3R5M - chains A and C of the 4 polymer chains in the assembly; structure by X-ray diffraction, 2.80 A resolution.

# Chain A (and C)
Molecule: Retinoic acid receptor RXR-alpha
From: Homo sapiens
Notes: fragment: ligand binding domain; chain C of this document is another copy of the same molecule, construct and numbering; everything in this record applies to it too
UniProt: P19793 (RXRA_HUMAN); residues 223-462 here = UniProt positions 223-462
Sequence (240 residues; numbered 223 to 462; the number before each row is that of its first residue):
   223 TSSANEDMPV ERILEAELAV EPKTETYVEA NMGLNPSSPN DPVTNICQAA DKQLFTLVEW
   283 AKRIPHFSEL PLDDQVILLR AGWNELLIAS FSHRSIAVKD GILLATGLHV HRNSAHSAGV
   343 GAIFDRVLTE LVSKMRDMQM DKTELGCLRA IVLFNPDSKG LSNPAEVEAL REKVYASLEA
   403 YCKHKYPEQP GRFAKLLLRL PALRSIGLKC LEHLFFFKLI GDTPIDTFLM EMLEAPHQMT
Disordered / not traced: 223-226, 245-261, 459-462 (chain C: 223-227, 244-261, 459-462)
Curated features (UniProtKB/Swiss-Prot):
  - region: Arg348 to Gly368 (Required for nuclear export)
  - binding site (9-cis-retinoate): Arg316, Ala327
  - binding site (all-trans-retinoate): Arg316, Ala327
  - modified residue (Phosphoserine): Ser259, Ser260
Small-molecule neighbours: 5,5'-di(prop-2-en-1-yl)biphenyl-2,2'-diol (MLO): Ile268, Ala271, Ala272, Gln275, Asn306, Leu309, Ile310, Phe313, Arg316, Ile324, Leu326, Ile345, Phe346, Val349, Cys432, Leu436, Phe439
Reported in the primary citation:
  - binding site for 5,5'-di(prop-2-en-1-yl)biphenyl-2,2'-diol: Asn306
  - conformationally variable residues (side-chain flip): Asn306

# Chain A / chain C interface
Pairs across the interface (37; chain A residue first):
  Arg348(A) - Lys381(C)
  Thr351(A) - Lys381(C)
  Ile373(A) - Leu420(C)  hydrophobic
  Asp379(A) - Glu352(C)
  Asp379(A) - Arg421(C)  salt bridge
  Asp379(A) - Ala424(C)
  Glu390(A) - Lys417(C)  salt bridge
  Glu394(A) - Lys417(C)  salt bridge
  Tyr397(A) - Gly413(C)  hydrogen bond (side chain-backbone)
  Tyr397(A) - Ala416(C)  hydrophobic
  Tyr397(A) - Lys417(C)
  Tyr397(A) - Leu420(C)  hydrophobic
  Glu401(A) - Glu401(C)
  Gly413(A) - Tyr397(C)  hydrogen bond (backbone-side chain)
  Phe415(A) - Ala416(C)  hydrophobic
  Ala416(A) - Tyr397(C)  hydrophobic
  Ala416(A) - Phe415(C)  hydrophobic
  Ala416(A) - Leu419(C)  hydrophobic
  Lys417(A) - Glu390(C)  salt bridge
  Lys417(A) - Glu394(C)  salt bridge
  Leu419(A) - Ala416(C)  hydrophobic
  Leu419(A) - Leu420(C)  hydrophobic
  Leu420(A) - Arg393(C)
  Leu420(A) - Tyr397(C)  hydrophobic
  Leu420(A) - Leu419(C)  hydrophobic
  Leu420(A) - Leu422(C)  hydrophobic
  Arg421(A) - Asp379(C)  salt bridge
  Leu422(A) - Leu420(C)  hydrophobic
  Leu422(A) - Pro423(C)  hydrophobic
  Pro423(A) - Arg426(C)  hydrogen bond (backbone-side chain)
  Ala424(A) - Arg426(C)
  Arg426(A) - Pro423(C)  hydrogen bond (side chain-backbone)
  Arg426(A) - Ala424(C)
  Arg426(A) - Ser427(C)
  Ser427(A) - Arg426(C)
  Ser427(A) - Leu430(C)
  Leu430(A) - Ser427(C)
Also at the interface, not in a pair above, chain A (27 interface residues in all): Asp347, Glu352, Lys356, Arg393, Lys405, Pro412
Also at the interface, not in a pair above, chain C (25 interface residues in all): Lys356, Ile373, Lys405, Pro412

# In short
The interface between chain A and chain C involves 27 residues on one side and 25 on the other, with 4
hydrogen bonds and 6 salt bridges. Polar pairs include Asp379(A)-Arg421(C), Glu390(A)-Lys417(C) and
Glu394(A)-Lys417(C). Chain A binds 5,5'-di(prop-2-en-1-yl)biphenyl-2,2'-diol. The paper reports a binding site
for 5,5'-di(prop-2-en-1-yl)biphenyl-2,2'-diol at Asn306(A); conformational variability at Asn306(A).
Chain A and chain C are both Retinoic acid receptor RXR-alpha (Homo sapiens); the structure, Crystal structure
of RXRalphaLBD complexed with the agonist magnolol, was determined by X-ray diffraction together with 3R5N
from the same study.
